Entry 1X8E (X-ray diffraction, 2.80 A resolution); this record covers chains A and B.

[Chain A (and B)]
Molecule: Glucose-6-phosphate isomerase
Organism: Pyrococcus furiosus
Notes: EC 5.3.1.9; chain B of this document is another copy of the same molecule, construct and numbering; everything in this record applies to it too
UniProtKB: P83194 (G6PI_PYRFU); residues 1-189 here = UniProt positions 1-189
Chain sequence (190 residues; numbered 0 to 189; the number before each row is that of its first residue; numbering starts at 0):
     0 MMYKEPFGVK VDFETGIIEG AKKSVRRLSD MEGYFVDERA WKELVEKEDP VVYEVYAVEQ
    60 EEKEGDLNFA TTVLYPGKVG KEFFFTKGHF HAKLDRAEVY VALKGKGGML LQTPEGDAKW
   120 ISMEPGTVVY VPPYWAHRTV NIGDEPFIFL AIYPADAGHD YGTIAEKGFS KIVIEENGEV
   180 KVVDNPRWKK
Unresolved in the structure: 189
Construct notes: initiating methionine (0)
Curated features (UniProtKB/Swiss-Prot):
  - binding site (Fe cation): H88, H90, E97, H136

[How chain A and chain B interact]
Pairs across the interface - 84 pairs, chain A then chain B:
  M0(A) with Y133(B), hydrophobic
  Y2(A) with T112(B); P113(B); E114(B), hydrogen bond; Y133(B), hydrophobic; W134(B)
  K3(A) with Y129(B), hydrogen bond; P131(B); W134(B), hydrogen bond (backbone-side chain)
  E4(A) with K118(B), salt bridge
  P5(A) with K118(B); Y129(B); P131(B); W134(B)
  F6(A) with V128(B); Y129(B), hydrogen bond (backbone-backbone)
  G7(A) with V127(B)
  V8(A) with G125(B); T126(B); V127(B), hydrogen bond (backbone-backbone)
  K9(A) with G125(B)
  V10(A) with G125(B), hydrogen bond (backbone-backbone); V127(B), hydrophobic
  F12(A) with V100(B), hydrophobic; G125(B)
  Q59(A) with Y129(B)
  K62(A) with D94(B), salt bridge
  E63(A) with E63(B); R95(B)
  G64(A) with D94(B); R95(B); A96(B), hydrogen bond (backbone-backbone); P153(B)
  D65(A) with A96(B); Y129(B), hydrogen bond
  L66(A) with L66(B), hydrophobic; A96(B); E97(B); V98(B), hydrophobic; Y129(B); I151(B)
  D94(A) with G64(B)
  R95(A) with G64(B)
  A96(A) with G64(B), hydrogen bond (backbone-backbone); D65(B); L66(B)
  E97(A) with L66(B)
  V98(A) with L66(B); F68(B), hydrophobic
  A101(A) with F12(B)
  T112(A) with Y2(B)
  P113(A) with Y2(B)
  E114(A) with Y2(B), hydrogen bond
  K118(A) with E4(B), salt bridge; P5(B), hydrogen bond (side chain-backbone)
  I120(A) with F6(B), hydrophobic; G7(B)
  E123(A) with K9(B)
  G125(A) with V8(B); V10(B), hydrogen bond (backbone-backbone); F12(B)
  T126(A) with V8(B)
  V127(A) with G7(B); V8(B), hydrogen bond (backbone-backbone); V10(B), hydrophobic; F68(B), hydrophobic
  V128(A) with F6(B)
  Y129(A) with K3(B); P5(B); F6(B), hydrogen bond (backbone-backbone); Q59(B), hydrogen bond; D65(B), hydrogen bond; L66(B)
  P131(A) with K3(B); E4(B); P5(B)
  P132(A) with D65(B)
  Y133(A) with Y2(B), hydrophobic
  W134(A) with Y2(B); K3(B), hydrogen bond (side chain-backbone); P5(B)
  L149(A) with V100(B), hydrophobic
  I151(A) with L66(B); I151(B), hydrophobic
Also at the interface, not in a pair above, chain A (44 interface residues in all): F68, V100, L102, L110
Also at the interface, not in a pair above, chain B (44 interface residues in all): M0, K62, A101, L102, L110, I120, P132, L149

[Summary]
The chain A/chain B interface involves 44 residues from each chain, with 17 hydrogen bonds and 3 salt bridges.
Among the polar pairs are E4(A)-K118(B), K62(A)-D94(B) and Y2(A)-E114(B). UniProt lists 4 Fe cation-binding
residues on chain A.
Both chains are Glucose-6-phosphate isomerase (Pyrococcus furiosus). Entry 1X8E (Crystal structure of
Pyrococcus furiosus phosphoglucose isomerase free enzyme) was determined by X-ray diffraction together with
1X7N and 1X82 from the same study.
